PDB entry 2W72 | X-ray diffraction, 1.07 A resolution | chains A and D of the 4 polymer chains in the assembly

== Chain A ==
Name: Human hemoglobin A
Source organism: Homo sapiens
Notes: fragment: chain alpha, residues 2-142
Reference sequence: P69905 (HBA_HUMAN); residues 1-141 here correspond to UniProt positions 2-142 (UniProt number = residue number + 1)
Amino-acid sequence (141 residues; row label = number of the first residue in the row):
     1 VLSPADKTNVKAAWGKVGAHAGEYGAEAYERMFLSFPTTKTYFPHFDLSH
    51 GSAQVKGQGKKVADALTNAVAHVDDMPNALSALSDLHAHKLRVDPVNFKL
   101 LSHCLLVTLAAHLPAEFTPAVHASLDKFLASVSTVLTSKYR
Differences from the reference sequence: engineered mutation Tyr29 (Leu30 in P69905), Gln58 (His59 in P69905)
UniProt features mapped onto this chain:
  - binding site (heme b): His87
  - site: Thr8, Asn9 (Microbial infection: Cleavage), Lys11 (Not glycated), Ala13, Trp14 (Microbial infection: Cleavage), Tyr24, Gly25 (Microbial infection: Cleavage), His45, Phe46 (Microbial infection: Cleavage), Asp47, Leu48 (Microbial infection: Cleavage), Ser52, Ala53 (Microbial infection: Cleavage), Val55, Lys56 (Microbial infection: Cleavage), Lys56 (Not glycated), Gly59, Lys60 (Microbial infection: Cleavage), Lys60 (Not glycated), Lys90 (Not glycated), Leu91, Arg92 (Microbial infection: Cleavage), Lys99 (Not glycated), Leu106, Val107 (Microbial infection: Cleavage), Thr108, Leu109 (Microbial infection: Cleavage), Val121, His122 (Microbial infection: Cleavage), Ser133, Thr134 (Microbial infection: Cleavage)
  - modified residue: Ser3 (Phosphoserine), Lys7 (N6-succinyllysine), Thr8 (Phosphothreonine), Lys11 (N6-succinyllysine), Lys16 (N6-acetyllysine), Tyr24 (Phosphotyrosine), Ser35 (Phosphoserine), Lys40 (N6-succinyllysine), Ser49 (Phosphoserine), Ser102 (Phosphoserine), Thr108 (Phosphothreonine), Ser124 (Phosphoserine), Ser131 (Phosphoserine), Thr134 (Phosphothreonine), Thr137 (Phosphothreonine), Ser138 (Phosphoserine)
  - glycosylation (N-linked (Glc) (glycation) lysine): Lys7, Lys16, Lys40, Lys61
Metal / ion sites: heme Fe near His87 (its only coordinating residue here)
Residues lining bound ligands:
  - heme (HEM): Tyr29, Met32, Thr39, Tyr42, Phe43, His45, Phe46, Gln58, Lys61, Val62, Ala65, Leu66, Leu83, Leu86, His87, Leu91, Val93, Asn97, Phe98, Leu101, Leu105, Val132, Leu136
  - xenon (XE), molecule 1: Ala13, Leu109, Leu113, Glu116, Phe117, Val121, Leu125
  - xenon (XE), molecule 2: Trp14, Val70, Leu105, Leu109, Leu125, Phe128, Leu129
  - xenon (XE), molecule 3: Trp14, Ala21, Tyr24, Gly25, Ala63, Leu66, Leu105, Thr108, Leu109
  - xenon (XE), molecule 4: Gly25, Ala28, Tyr29, Val62, Leu66, Leu101, Leu105
  - xenon (XE), molecule 5: Phe33, Phe43, Phe46, Leu48, Gln54, Val55, Gln58
  - xenon (XE), molecule 6: Leu66, Leu101, Ser102, Leu105, Leu129

== Chain D ==
Name: Human hemoglobin A
Source organism: Homo sapiens
Notes: fragment: chain beta, residues 2-147
Reference sequence: P68871 (HBB_HUMAN); residues 1-146 here correspond to UniProt positions 2-147 (UniProt number = residue number + 1)
Amino-acid sequence (146 residues; numbered 1 to 146; the number before each row is that of its first residue):
     1 MHLTPEEKSAVTALWGKVNVDEVGGEAYGRLLVVYPWTQRFFESFGDLST
    51 PDAVMGNPKVKAQGKKVLGAFSDGLAHLDNLKGTFATLSELHCDKLHVDP
   101 ENFRLLGNVLVCVLAHHFGKEFTPPVQAAYQKVVAGVANALAHKYH
Differences from the reference sequence: conflict Met1 (Val2 in P69905); engineered mutation Tyr28 (Leu29 in P68871), Gln63 (His64 in P68871)
UniProt features mapped onto this chain:
  - binding site ((2R)-2,3-bisphosphoglycerate): His2, Lys82, His143
  - binding site (heme b): His92
  - site: Glu7, Lys8 (Microbial infection: Cleavage), Gly25, Glu26 (Microbial infection: Cleavage), Gly29, Arg30 (Microbial infection: Cleavage), Tyr35, Pro36 (Microbial infection: Cleavage), Trp37, Thr38 (Microbial infection: Cleavage), Phe45, Gly46 (Microbial infection: Cleavage), Asp52, Ala53 (Microbial infection: Cleavage), Gly56, Asn57 (Microbial infection: Cleavage), Lys59 (Not glycated), Phe71, Ser72 (Microbial infection: Cleavage), Gly74, Leu75 (Microbial infection: Cleavage), Lys82 (Not glycated), Thr84, Phe85 (Microbial infection: Cleavage), His92, Cys93 (Microbial infection: Cleavage), Lys95 (Not glycated), Arg104, Leu105 (Microbial infection: Cleavage), Leu110, Val111 (Microbial infection: Cleavage), Gly119, Lys120 (Microbial infection: Cleavage), Phe122, Thr123 (Microbial infection: Cleavage), Ala128, Ala129 (Microbial infection: Cleavage) and 2 more in UniProt
  - modified residue: Ser9 (Phosphoserine), Thr12 (Phosphothreonine), Ser44 (Phosphoserine), Thr50 (Phosphothreonine), Lys59 (N6-acetyllysine), Lys82 (N6-acetyllysine), Thr87 (Phosphothreonine), Cys93 (S-nitrosocysteine), Lys144 (N6-acetyllysine)
  - glycosylation (N-linked (Glc) (glycation) lysine): Lys8, Lys17, Lys66, Lys120, Lys144
Metal / ion sites: heme Fe near His92 (its only coordinating residue here)
Residues lining bound ligands:
  - heme (HEM): Tyr28, Leu31, Thr38, Phe41, Phe42, Phe45, Gln63, Lys66, Val67, Ala70, Phe71, Phe85, Leu88, Leu91, His92, Leu96, Val98, Asn102, Phe103, Leu106, Val137, Leu141
  - xenon (XE), molecule 1: Gly24, Ala27, Tyr28, Gly64, Val67, Leu68, Leu106
  - xenon (XE), molecule 2: Leu68, Phe71, Phe103, Leu106, Gly107, Leu110, Val134, Val137, Ala138

== Chain A / chain D interface ==
Contacting residue pairs (27):
  Pro37(A) with His146(D)
  Thr38(A) with Pro100(D)
  Lys40(A) with His146(D), hydrogen bond (side chain-backbone)
  Thr41(A) with His97(D); Asp99(D); Tyr145(D)
  Tyr42(A) with Arg40(D), hydrogen bond; Asp99(D), hydrogen bond
  Pro44(A) with His97(D)
  Lys90(A) with Glu43(D), salt bridge
  Leu91(A) with Arg40(D), hydrogen bond (backbone-side chain)
  Arg92(A) with Trp37(D); Arg40(D), hydrogen bond (backbone-side chain); Glu43(D), salt bridge
  Asp94(A) with Trp37(D), hydrogen bond; Asp99(D); Glu101(D); Leu105(D)
  Pro95(A) with Trp37(D)
  Val96(A) with Glu101(D)
  Asn97(A) with Asp99(D), hydrogen bond
  Tyr140(A) with Pro36(D); Trp37(D), hydrophobic
  Arg141(A) with Val34(D), hydrogen bond (side chain-backbone); Tyr35(D); Pro36(D); Trp37(D)
Also at the interface, not in a pair above, chain D (15 interface residues in all): Gln39, Val98

== Summary ==
The chain A/chain D interface involves 15 residues from each chain, with 8 hydrogen bonds and 2 salt bridges.
Among the polar pairs are Lys90(A)-Glu43(D), Arg92(A)-Glu43(D) and Lys40(A)-His146(D). Ligands of chain A:
heme and 6 copies of xenon. Bound to chain D: heme and xenon.
Chain A is Human hemoglobin A and chain D is Human hemoglobin A, both from Homo sapiens; the structure,
Deoxygenated structure of a distal site hemoglobin mutant plus xe, was determined by X-ray diffraction
together with 2W6V and 2W6W from the same study.
